PDB entry 5Z7A | X-ray diffraction, 2.38 A resolution | chain A

# Chain A
Molecule: Calcium-binding and coiled-coil domain-containing protein 2
Source organism: Homo sapiens
Reference sequence: Q13137 (CACO2_HUMAN); numbering as in UniProt (aligned over 1-126)
Chain sequence (126 residues; each row starts with the number of its first residue):
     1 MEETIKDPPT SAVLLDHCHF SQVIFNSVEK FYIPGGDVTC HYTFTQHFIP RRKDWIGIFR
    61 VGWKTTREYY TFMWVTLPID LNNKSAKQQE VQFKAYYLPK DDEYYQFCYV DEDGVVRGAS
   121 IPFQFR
Disordered / not traced: 1-17, 82-85
From the paper describing this entry:
  - mutagenesis - V61E, Y104R, Q106E: decreased localization
  - post-translational modification sites: T39, S120 (citing earlier work)
  - mutagenesis - S120E: abolished expression

# Summary
The paper reports that V61E, Y104R and Q106E reduce localization; modification sites T39 and S120.
Chain A is Calcium-binding and coiled-coil domain-containing protein 2 (Homo sapiens); the structure, Crystal
structure of NDP52 SKICH region, was determined by X-ray diffraction (same publication as 5Z7G and 5Z7L).
